PDB entry 4RSU | X-ray diffraction, 2.30 A resolution | chains H and I of the 12 polymer chains in the assembly

[Chain H (and I)]
Protein: Tumor necrosis factor ligand superfamily member 14, soluble form
From: Homo sapiens
Notes: fragment: EXTRACELLULAR DOMAIN, residues 83-240; chain I of this document is another copy of the same molecule, construct and numbering; everything in this record applies to it too
Reference sequence: O43557 (TNF14_HUMAN); numbering as in UniProt (aligned over 83-240)
Chain sequence (165 residues; row label = number of the first residue in the row):
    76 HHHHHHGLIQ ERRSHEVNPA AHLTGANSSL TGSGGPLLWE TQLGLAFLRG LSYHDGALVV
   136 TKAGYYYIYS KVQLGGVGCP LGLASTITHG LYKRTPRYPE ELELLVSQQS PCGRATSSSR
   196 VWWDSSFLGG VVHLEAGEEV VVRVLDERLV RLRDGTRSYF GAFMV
Disordered / not traced: 76-90 (chain I: 76-91, 156-157)
Disulfide bonds: Cys154-Cys187
Differences from the reference sequence: expression tag (76-82); conflict Glu214 (Lys in O43557)

[How chain H and chain I interact]
Residue-residue contacts (52; chain H residue first):
  Tyr140(H) - Phe122(I)  hydrophobic
  Tyr140(H) - Arg124(I)
  Tyr142(H) - Tyr142(I)  hydrogen bond
  Tyr142(H) - Phe202(I)
  Tyr142(H) - Phe238(I)  hydrophobic
  Leu158(H) - Thr191(I)
  Leu158(H) - Ser192(I)
  Leu158(H) - Arg195(I)
  Ala159(H) - Arg195(I)
  Thr161(H) - Trp198(I)
  Glu178(H) - Leu120(I)
  Glu178(H) - Asp229(I)
  Glu178(H) - Thr231(I)
  Leu179(H) - Leu120(I)
  Leu179(H) - Thr231(I)
  Leu180(H) - His97(I)
  Leu180(H) - Thr231(I)
  Leu180(H) - Tyr234(I)  hydrophobic
  Val181(H) - Lys146(I)  hydrogen bond (backbone-side chain)
  Val181(H) - Thr231(I)  hydrogen bond (backbone-backbone)
  Val181(H) - Arg232(I)
  Ser182(H) - Lys146(I)  hydrogen bond
  Ser182(H) - Gln148(I)
  Ser182(H) - Ser200(I)  hydrogen bond
  Gln183(H) - Gln148(I)  hydrogen bond (backbone-side chain)
  Gln183(H) - Trp198(I)
  Gln183(H) - Asp199(I)
  Gln183(H) - Ser200(I)
  Gln183(H) - Arg232(I)  hydrogen bond
  Gln184(H) - Trp198(I)
  Gln184(H) - Asp199(I)  hydrogen bond
  Gln184(H) - Ser200(I)  hydrogen bond (side chain-backbone)
  Ser185(H) - Trp197(I)
  Ser185(H) - Trp198(I)  hydrogen bond (side chain-backbone)
  Gly188(H) - Ala190(I)
  Gly188(H) - Thr191(I)  hydrogen bond (backbone-backbone)
  Arg189(H) - Arg189(I)
  Arg189(H) - Thr191(I)
  Ala190(H) - Thr191(I)
  Phe202(H) - Phe202(I)  hydrophobic
  Leu203(H) - Tyr234(I)
  Gly204(H) - Phe202(I)
  Gly204(H) - Tyr234(I)  hydrogen bond (backbone-side chain)
  Gly205(H) - Tyr144(I)
  Val206(H) - His97(I)
  Val206(H) - Phe122(I)  hydrophobic
  Val206(H) - Tyr144(I)  hydrogen bond (backbone-side chain)
  Val206(H) - Phe238(I)  hydrophobic
  Phe238(H) - Phe238(I)  hydrophobic
  Val240(H) - Asn93(I)  hydrogen bond (backbone-side chain)
  Val240(H) - Arg124(I)  hydrogen bond (backbone-side chain)
  Val240(H) - Phe238(I)  hydrophobic
Also at the interface, not in a pair above, chain H (24 interface residues in all): Thr191
Also at the interface, not in a pair above, chain I (27 interface residues in all): Ala95, Val196, Arg228

[Summary]
24 residues of chain H face 27 of chain I across their interface, with 15 hydrogen bonds. Polar pairs include
Tyr142(H)-Tyr142(I), Val181(H)-Lys146(I) and Ser182(H)-Lys146(I).
Both chains are Tumor necrosis factor ligand superfamily member 14, soluble form (Homo sapiens). Entry 4RSU
(Crystal structure of the light and hvem complex) was determined by X-ray diffraction, deposited together with
7MSG and 7MSJ.
